PDB entry 1NMC | X-ray diffraction, 2.50 A resolution | chains N and L of the 3 polymer chains in the assembly

# Chain N
Protein: Neuraminidase
Organism: Influenza A virus
Notes: EC 3.2.1.18
Reference sequence: P03472 (NRAM_IATRA); the construct lacks a stretch of the UniProt sequence and is renumbered around it, so the offset changes along the chain: 82-169 = UniProt 83-170; 170-333 = UniProt 172-335; 335-392 = UniProt 336-393; 394-412 = UniProt 394-412; 1 more segments
Sequence (388 residues; each row starts with the number of its first residue; note: 2 numbers in that range are skipped by the numbering (no residue carries them; nothing is unmodelled there); a row labelled like 412A-412B holds insertion residues (412A, then the next letters in order)):
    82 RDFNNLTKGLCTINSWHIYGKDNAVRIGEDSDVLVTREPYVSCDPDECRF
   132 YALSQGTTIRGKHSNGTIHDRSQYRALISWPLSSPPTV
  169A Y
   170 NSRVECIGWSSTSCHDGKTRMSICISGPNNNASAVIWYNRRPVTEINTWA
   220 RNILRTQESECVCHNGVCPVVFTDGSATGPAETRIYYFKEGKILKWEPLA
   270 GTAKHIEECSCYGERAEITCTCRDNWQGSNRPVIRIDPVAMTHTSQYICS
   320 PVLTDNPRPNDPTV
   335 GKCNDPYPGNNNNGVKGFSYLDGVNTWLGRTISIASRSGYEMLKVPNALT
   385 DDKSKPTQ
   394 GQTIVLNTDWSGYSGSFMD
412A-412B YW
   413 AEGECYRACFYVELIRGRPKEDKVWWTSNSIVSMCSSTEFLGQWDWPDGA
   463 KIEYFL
Disulfide bonds: Cys92-Cys417, Cys124-Cys129, Cys175-Cys193, Cys183-Cys230, Cys232-Cys237, Cys278-Cys291, Cys280-Cys289, Cys318-Cys337, Cys421-Cys447
Covalently attached groups: N-acetylglucosamine (NAG) linked to Asn86, Asn146; glycan linked to Asn200
Metal / ion sites: Ca2+: Asn294, Gly297, Asn347

# Chain L
Protein: Single chain antibody
Organism: Mus musculus
Notes: fragment: vh and vl domains of anti-neuraminidase antibody nc10 covalently joined by a fifteen residue polypeptide linker; antibody fragment or engineered binder
Sequence (109 residues; each row starts with the number of its first residue):
     1 DIELTQTTSSLSASLGDRVTISCRASQDISNYLNWYQQNPDGTVKLLIYY
    51 TSNLHSEVPSRFSGSGSGTDYSLTISNLEQEDIATYFCQQDFTLPFTFGG
   101 GTKLEIRDY
Disulfide bonds: Cys23-Cys88

# How chain N and chain L interact
Contacting residue pairs (10):
  Pro328(N) - Phe92(L)
  Pro328(N) - Thr93(L)
  Asn329(N) - Tyr32(L)
  Asn329(N) - Asp91(L)  hydrogen bond (side chain-backbone)
  Asn329(N) - Phe92(L)  hydrogen bond (backbone-backbone)
  Asp330(N) - Tyr32(L)  hydrogen bond (backbone-side chain)
  Pro331(N) - Ser30(L)
  Gly343(N) - Thr93(L)  hydrogen bond (backbone-side chain)
  Asn344(N) - Thr93(L)  hydrogen bond
  Ile368(N) - Leu94(L)  hydrophobic
Also at the interface, not in a pair above, chain N (11 interface residues in all): Thr332, Tyr341, Pro342, Ala369
Also at the interface, not in a pair above, chain L (7 interface residues in all): Gln27

# In short
Chain N and chain L form an interface of 11 and 7 residues respectively; the contacts include 5 hydrogen
bonds. Among the polar pairs are Asn329(N)-Asp91(L), Asp330(N)-Tyr32(L) and Gly343(N)-Thr93(L).
N-acetylglucosamine is covalently linked to Asn86(N), Asn146(N) and Asn200(N).
Here chain N is Neuraminidase (Influenza A virus) and chain L is Single chain antibody (Mus musculus). Entry
1NMC (Complex between NC10 anti-influenza virus neuraminidase single chain antibody with a 15 residue linker
and influenza ...) was determined by X-ray diffraction (same publication as 1A14).
